PDB entry 7DQP | X-ray diffraction, 2.20 A resolution | chains M and N of the 10 polymer chains in the assembly

# Chain M (and N)
Molecule: Ferritin
Organism: Penaeus japonicus
Notes: EC 1.16.3.1; chain N of this document is another copy of the same molecule, construct and numbering; everything in this record applies to it too
UniProtKB: T2B7E1 (T2B7E1_PENJP); numbering as in UniProt (aligned over 2-170)
Amino-acid sequence (169 residues; each row starts with the number of its first residue):
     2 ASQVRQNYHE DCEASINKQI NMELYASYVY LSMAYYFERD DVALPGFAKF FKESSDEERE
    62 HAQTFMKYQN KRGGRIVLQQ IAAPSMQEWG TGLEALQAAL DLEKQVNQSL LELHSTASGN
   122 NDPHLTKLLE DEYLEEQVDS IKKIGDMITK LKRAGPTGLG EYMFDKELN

# How chain M and chain N interact
Pairs across the interface (60; chain M residue first):
  Ser3(M) - Asp41(N)  hydrogen bond
  Gln4(M) - Asp41(N)  hydrogen bond
  Leu25(M) - Tyr29(N)  hydrophobic
  Ser28(M) - Arg60(N)
  Tyr29(M) - Leu25(N)
  Tyr29(M) - Leu79(N)
  Tyr29(M) - Gln80(N)  hydrogen bond (side chain-backbone)
  Tyr29(M) - Ile82(N)  hydrophobic
  Leu32(M) - Met67(N)  hydrophobic
  Ser33(M) - Leu79(N)
  Tyr36(M) - Gln64(N)  hydrogen bond
  Tyr36(M) - Met67(N)  hydrophobic
  Tyr36(M) - Lys68(N)
  Tyr36(M) - Asn71(N)  hydrogen bond (backbone-side chain)
  Tyr36(M) - Ile77(N)  hydrophobic
  Glu39(M) - Asn71(N)
  Arg40(M) - Asn71(N)
  Arg40(M) - Arg76(N)
  Asp41(M) - Ser3(N)  hydrogen bond
  Asp41(M) - Gln4(N)  hydrogen bond
  Asp41(M) - Val5(N)
  Asp41(M) - Arg76(N)  salt bridge
  Asp42(M) - Arg76(N)  salt bridge
  Ser56(M) - Arg60(N)  hydrogen bond
  Asp57(M) - Arg60(N)  salt bridge
  Arg60(M) - Ser56(N)  hydrogen bond
  Arg60(M) - Asp57(N)  salt bridge
  Arg60(M) - Arg60(N)
  Gln64(M) - Leu32(N)
  Gln64(M) - Tyr36(N)
  Met67(M) - Tyr36(N)  hydrophobic
  Lys68(M) - Tyr36(N)
  Asn71(M) - Tyr36(N)  hydrogen bond (side chain-backbone)
  Asn71(M) - Glu39(N)
  Asn71(M) - Arg40(N)
  Arg76(M) - Arg40(N)
  Arg76(M) - Asp41(N)  salt bridge
  Arg76(M) - Asp42(N)  salt bridge
  Ile77(M) - Tyr36(N)  hydrophobic
  Ile77(M) - Gln88(N)
  Val78(M) - Gln88(N)
  Leu79(M) - Tyr29(N)
  Leu79(M) - Ser33(N)
  Leu79(M) - Ala84(N)
  Leu79(M) - Gln88(N)  hydrogen bond (backbone-side chain)
  Gln80(M) - Tyr29(N)  hydrogen bond (backbone-side chain)
  Gln80(M) - Ala84(N)
  Gln81(M) - Gln81(N)
  Gln81(M) - Ile82(N)
  Gln81(M) - Ala84(N)
  Ile82(M) - Tyr29(N)  hydrophobic
  Ile82(M) - Gln81(N)
  Ile82(M) - Ile82(N)  hydrogen bond (backbone-backbone)
  Ala83(M) - Gln81(N)
  Ala84(M) - Leu79(N)
  Ala84(M) - Gln80(N)
  Ala84(M) - Gln81(N)
  Gln88(M) - Ile77(N)
  Gln88(M) - Val78(N)
  Gln88(M) - Leu79(N)  hydrogen bond (side chain-backbone)
Other interface residues (no listed pair), chain M (32 interface residues in all): Val5, Gly74, Pro85
Other interface residues (no listed pair), chain N (33 interface residues in all): Asn22, Ser28, Gly74, Ala83, Pro85

# Summary
32 residues of chain M face 33 of chain N across their interface; the contacts include 14 hydrogen bonds and 6
salt bridges. Polar pairs include Asp41(M)-Arg76(N), Asp42(M)-Arg76(N) and Asp57(M)-Arg60(N).
Chain M and chain N are both Ferritin (Penaeus japonicus); the structure, Thermal treated Marsupenaeus
japonicus ferritin, was determined by X-ray diffraction together with 7DQO from the same study.
